Entry 4IS5 (X-ray diffraction, 1.48 A resolution); this record covers chain A.

Chain A:
Name: Suppressor of tumorigenicity 14 protein
From: Homo sapiens
Notes: EC 3.4.21.109; fragment: serine protease domain (unp resisdues 615-855)
Reference sequence: Q9Y5Y6 (ST14_HUMAN); the construct lacks a stretch of the UniProt sequence and is renumbered around it, so the offset changes along the chain: 16-60 = UniProt 615-659; 61-77 = UniProt 669-685; 78-148 = UniProt 687-757; 150-184 = UniProt 758-792; 4 more segments
Chain sequence (241 residues; row label = number of the first residue in the row; note: 2 numbers in that range are skipped by the numbering (no residue carries them; nothing is unmodelled there); a row labelled like 60A-60I holds insertion residues (60A, then the next letters in order)):
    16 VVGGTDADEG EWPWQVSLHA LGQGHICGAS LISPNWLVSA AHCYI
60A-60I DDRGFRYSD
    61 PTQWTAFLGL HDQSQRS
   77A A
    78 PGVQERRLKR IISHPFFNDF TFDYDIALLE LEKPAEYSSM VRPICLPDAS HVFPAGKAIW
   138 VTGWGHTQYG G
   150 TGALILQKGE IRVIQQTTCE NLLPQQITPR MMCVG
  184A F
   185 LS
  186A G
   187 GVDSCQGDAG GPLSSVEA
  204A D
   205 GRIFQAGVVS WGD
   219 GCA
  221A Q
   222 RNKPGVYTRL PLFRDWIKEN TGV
Disulfides: Cys-42/Cys-58, Cys-168/Cys-182, Cys-191/Cys-220
Covalent attachments: glutathione (GSH) linked to Cys-122
Construct notes: engineered mutation Gln-164 (Asn772 in Q9Y5Y6), Ala-195 (Ser805 in Q9Y5Y6)
Small-molecule neighbours: glutathione (GSH): Trp-29, Tyr-114, Arg-119, Pro-120, Ile-121, Gly-205, Arg-206, Ile-207
UniProt features mapped onto this chain:
  - active site (Charge relay system): His-57, Asp-102

Overview:
Glutathione is covalently linked to Cys-122. UniProt lists active-site residues His-57 and Asp-102.
Chain A is Suppressor of tumorigenicity 14 protein (Homo sapiens); the structure, Crystal Structure of the
ligand-free inactive Matriptase, was determined by X-ray diffraction, deposited together with 4ISL, 4ISN and
4ISO.
